PDB entry 2FNS | X-ray diffraction, 1.85 A resolution | chains A and P of the 3 polymer chains in the assembly

# Chain A
Molecule: Protease
From: Human immunodeficiency virus 1
Notes: EC 3.4.23.16
Reference sequence: O38716 (O38716_9HIV1); residues 1-99 here = UniProt positions 1-99
Sequence (99 residues; row label = number of the first residue in the row):
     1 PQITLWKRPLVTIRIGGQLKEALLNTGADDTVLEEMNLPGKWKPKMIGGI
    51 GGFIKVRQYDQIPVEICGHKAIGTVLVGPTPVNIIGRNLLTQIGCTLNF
Construct notes: engineered mutation K7 (Gln in O38716), N25 (Asp in O38716), V64 (Ile in O38716)
Reported in the primary citation:
  - binding site for Nc-P1 substrate peptide (chain P): G27, V82
  - conformationally variable residues (loop rearrangement): G78 to N83

# Chain P
Molecule: Nc-P1 substrate peptide
Sequence (10 residues; row label = number of the first residue in the row):
     2 RQANFLGKIN
Not modelled in the structure: 9-11

# Chain A / chain P interface
Residue-residue contacts (17; chain A residue first):
  N25(A) - F6(P)
  G27(A) - Q3(P)
  G27(A) - N5(P)  hydrogen bond (backbone-backbone)
  A28(A) - Q3(P)
  A28(A) - A4(P)  hydrophobic
  D29(A) - R2(P)  hydrogen bond (side chain-backbone)
  D29(A) - Q3(P)  hydrogen bond (backbone-backbone)
  D30(A) - R2(P)  hydrogen bond (side chain-backbone)
  I47(A) - R2(P)
  G48(A) - Q3(P)
  G48(A) - A4(P)  hydrogen bond (backbone-backbone)
  G49(A) - A4(P)
  G49(A) - N5(P)
  I50(A) - N5(P)
  P81(A) - F6(P)  hydrophobic
  V82(A) - F6(P)  hydrophobic
  I84(A) - F6(P)  hydrophobic
Other interface residues (no listed pair), chain A (14 interface residues in all): R8, L23
Other interface residues (no listed pair), chain P (7 interface residues in all): L7, G8
From the paper, about this interface:
  - interface residues, chain A: G27(A), G48(A), V82(A)

# Summary
Chain A and chain P form an interface of 14 and 7 residues respectively; the contacts include 5 hydrogen
bonds. Polar pairs include D29(A)-R2(P), D30(A)-R2(P) and G27(A)-N5(P). The paper reports a binding site for
Nc-P1 substrate peptide (chain P) at G27(A) and V82(A); interface residues G27(A), G48(A) and V82(A).
Here chain A is Protease (Human immunodeficiency virus 1) and chain P is Nc-P1 substrate peptide. Entry 2FNS
(Crystal structure of wild-type inactive (D25N) HIV-1 protease complexed with wild-type HIV-1 NC-p1 substrate)
was determined by X-ray diffraction (same publication as 2FNT).
